Entry 6T3Y (X-ray diffraction, 1.70 A resolution); this record covers chains A and B.

# Chain A
Name: MHC class II alpha chain
Source organism: Gallus gallus
UniProtKB: Q4U5Z6 (Q4U5Z6_CHICK); residues 6-186 here correspond to UniProt positions 27-207 (UniProt number = residue number + 21)
Chain sequence (183 residues; row label = number of the first residue in the row):
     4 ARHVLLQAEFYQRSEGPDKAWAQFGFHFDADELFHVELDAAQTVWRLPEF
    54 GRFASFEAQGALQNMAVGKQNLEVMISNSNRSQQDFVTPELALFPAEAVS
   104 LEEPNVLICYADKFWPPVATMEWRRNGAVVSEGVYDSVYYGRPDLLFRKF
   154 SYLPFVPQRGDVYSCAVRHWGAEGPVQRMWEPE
Construct notes: expression tag (4-5)
Disulfide bonds: Cys112-Cys168

# Chain B
Name: MHC class II beta chain 2
Source organism: Gallus gallus
UniProtKB: B5BSA0 (B5BSA0_CHICK); residues 39-224 here correspond to UniProt positions 30-215 (UniProt number = residue number - 9)
Chain sequence (224 residues; row label = number of the first residue in the row):
     1 ADRPQIESLSLNGVPNIFLSTKAGGGGSGGGGSGGGGSSAFFFCGAIFEC
    51 HYLNGTERVRYLQRYIYNRQQLVHFDSDVGKFVADTPLGEPQAEYWNSNA
   101 ELLENIMNIADGSCRHNYGILESFTVQRSVEPKVRVSALQSGSLPETDRL
   151 ACYVTGFYPPEIEVKWFLNGREETERVVSTDVMQNGDWTYQVLVVLETVP
   201 RRGDSYVCRVEHASLRQPISQAWE
Disordered / not traced: 1-5, 23-38, 141-145, 201-202
Construct notes: expression tag (1-38)
Disulfide bonds: Cys50-Cys114, Cys152-Cys208

# Chain A / chain B interface
Pairs across the interface - 156 pairs, chain A then chain B:
  Ala4(A) with His51(B); Leu53(B), hydrophobic
  Arg5(A) with Tyr52(B); Leu53(B)
  His6(A) with Cys50(B); His51(B); Tyr52(B), hydrogen bond (backbone-backbone)
  Val7(A) with Cys50(B); His51(B)
  Leu8(A) with Asn12(B), hydrogen bond (backbone-side chain); Phe48(B); Glu49(B); Cys50(B), hydrogen bond (backbone-backbone); Tyr52(B); Asn117(B); Leu121(B), hydrophobic
  Leu9(A) with Ile47(B), hydrophobic; Phe48(B)
  Gln10(A) with Leu11(B); Asn12(B), hydrogen bond (side chain-backbone); Gly13(B), hydrogen bond (side chain-backbone); Ala46(B); Ile47(B); Phe48(B), hydrogen bond (backbone-backbone)
  Ala11(A) with Ala46(B)
  Glu12(A) with Pro15(B); Gly45(B); Ala46(B), hydrogen bond (backbone-backbone); Phe48(B)
  Phe13(A) with Phe43(B), hydrophobic; Cys44(B)
  Tyr14(A) with Phe43(B); Cys44(B), hydrogen bond (backbone-backbone)
  Gln15(A) with Phe41(B); Phe42(B); Phe43(B)
  Arg16(A) with Phe41(B); Phe42(B), hydrogen bond (backbone-backbone)
  Ser17(A) with Ala40(B); Phe41(B)
  Glu18(A) with Ser39(B); Ala40(B), hydrogen bond (backbone-backbone); Phe42(B)
  Gly19(A) with Ser39(B)
  Trp24(A) with Phe41(B), hydrophobic
  Phe27(A) with Leu11(B), hydrophobic
  Phe29(A) with Ser10(B); Asn117(B)
  Phe31(A) with Thr125(B); Val126(B); Tyr158(B); Trp188(B), hydrophobic
  Ala33(A) with Gln184(B), hydrogen bond (backbone-side chain); Tyr190(B)
  Asp34(A) with Tyr158(B); Gln184(B), hydrogen bond; Trp188(B); Tyr190(B), hydrogen bond
  Glu35(A) with Trp188(B), hydrogen bond (backbone-side chain)
  Leu36(A) with Leu121(B), hydrophobic; Phe124(B), hydrophobic; Trp188(B), hydrophobic
  Phe37(A) with Leu9(B), hydrophobic
  Arg49(A) with Gly186(B), hydrogen bond (side chain-backbone); Asp187(B)
  Leu50(A) with Arg128(B); Asp187(B); Trp188(B), hydrophobic
  Glu52(A) with Arg128(B), salt bridge
  Phe53(A) with Phe124(B), hydrophobic; Trp188(B)
  Phe56(A) with Phe124(B), hydrophobic
  Ala57(A) with Glu7(B); Ile120(B), hydrophobic
  Ser58(A) with Glu7(B), hydrogen bond (backbone-backbone); Ser8(B), hydrogen bond; Leu9(B), hydrogen bond (backbone-backbone)
  Phe59(A) with Leu9(B); Leu11(B), hydrophobic
  Asn67(A) with Leu11(B); Gly13(B), hydrogen bond (side chain-backbone); Val14(B); Pro15(B)
  Val70(A) with Pro15(B); Ile17(B), hydrophobic
  Gln73(A) with Ile17(B)
  Asn74(A) with Asn16(B), hydrogen bond (side chain-backbone); Ile17(B); Phe18(B), hydrogen bond (side chain-backbone); Cys44(B)
  Leu75(A) with Phe42(B), hydrophobic; Phe43(B); Cys44(B), hydrophobic
  Val77(A) with Phe18(B), hydrophobic; Leu19(B); Ser20(B)
  Met78(A) with Phe18(B), hydrophobic; Tyr67(B), hydrophobic; Leu72(B), hydrophobic
  Ile79(A) with Phe42(B), hydrophobic; Tyr67(B)
  Asn81(A) with Leu19(B), hydrogen bond (side chain-backbone); Ser20(B); Thr21(B), hydrogen bond (side chain-backbone); Lys22(B); Leu88(B); Gln92(B)
  Ser82(A) with Tyr67(B), hydrogen bond; Leu88(B)
  Arg84(A) with Ala40(B); Phe42(B)
  Ser85(A) with Phe42(B); Tyr67(B), hydrogen bond (backbone-side chain); Asn68(B), hydrogen bond (backbone-side chain)
  Gln86(A) with Ala40(B); Phe41(B), hydrogen bond (side chain-backbone); Phe42(B); Asn68(B)
  Gln87(A) with Asn68(B); Arg69(B), hydrogen bond (side chain-backbone); Gln70(B)
  Asp88(A) with Arg69(B), hydrogen bond (backbone-side chain)
  Phe89(A) with Phe41(B), hydrophobic
  Val90(A) with Arg69(B)
  Phe97(A) with Met183(B), hydrophobic; Gln184(B); Asn185(B); Gln191(B)
  Pro98(A) with Tyr153(B), hydrogen bond (backbone-side chain); Gln191(B), hydrogen bond (backbone-side chain)
  Ala99(A) with Thr155(B); Gln191(B)
  Glu100(A) with Tyr153(B)
  Ala101(A) with Arg135(B); Tyr153(B), hydrophobic
  Val102(A) with Arg135(B), hydrogen bond (backbone-side chain)
  Ser103(A) with Arg135(B), hydrogen bond
  Ile111(A) with Asn185(B)
  Trp118(A) with Phe43(B), hydrophobic; Asn68(B); Arg69(B)
  Pro119(A) with Phe41(B), hydrophobic
  Pro120(A) with Phe43(B), hydrophobic
  Leu148(A) with Arg69(B); Gln70(B); Gln71(B)
  Leu149(A) with Arg69(B)
  Phe150(A) with Phe43(B), hydrophobic
  Arg151(A) with Gln184(B), hydrogen bond
  Phe153(A) with Gln184(B); Asn185(B); Gly186(B)
  Tyr155(A) with Asn185(B), hydrogen bond (side chain-backbone); Gly186(B), hydrogen bond (side chain-backbone); Asp187(B)
  Trp173(A) with Phe41(B)
Interface residues without a listed pair, chain A (73 interface residues in all): Trp48, Gly71, Ser80, Val121, Tyr143
Interface residues without a listed pair, chain B (62 interface residues in all): Ile6, Asn54, Gly55, Ile66

# Overview
The interface between chain A and chain B involves 73 residues on one side and 62 on the other, with 36
hydrogen bonds and 1 salt bridge. Polar contacts include Glu52(A)-Arg128(B), Leu8(A)-Asn12(B) and
Gln10(A)-Asn12(B).
Chain A is MHC class II alpha chain and chain B is MHC class II beta chain 2, both from Gallus gallus; the
structure, Improved High Resolution Structure of MHC Class II complex, was determined by X-ray diffraction.
